Entry 3U69 (X-ray diffraction, 1.55 A resolution); this record covers chains L and H.

Chain L:
Name: Prothrombin
Source organism: Homo sapiens
Notes: EC 3.4.21.5
UniProtKB: P00734 (THRB_HUMAN); residues 291-320 here correspond to UniProt positions 334-363 (UniProt number = residue number + 43)
Amino-acid sequence (30 residues; each row starts with the number of its first residue):
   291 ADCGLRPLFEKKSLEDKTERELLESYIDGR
UniProt features mapped onto this chain:
  - site: Arg320 (Cleavage)

Chain H:
Name: Prothrombin
Source organism: Homo sapiens
Notes: EC 3.4.21.5
UniProtKB: P00734 (THRB_HUMAN); residues 321-579 here correspond to UniProt positions 364-622 (UniProt number = residue number + 43)
Amino-acid sequence (259 residues; each row starts with the number of its first residue):
   321 IVEGSDAEIGMSPWQVMLFRKSPQELLCGASLISDRWVLTAAHCLLYPPW
   371 DKNFTENDLLVRIGKHSRTRYERNIEKISMLEKIYIHPRYNWRENLDRDI
   421 ALMKLKKPVAFSDYIHPVCLPDRETAASLLQAGYKGRVTGWGNLKETWTA
   471 NVGKGQPSVLQVVNLPIVERPVCKDSTRIRITDNMFCAGYKPDEGKRGDA
   521 CEGDSGGPFVMKSPFNNRWYQMGIVSWGEGCDRDGKYGFYTHVFRLKKWI
   571 QKVIDQFGE
Unresolved in the structure: 467-474
Disulfides: Cys348-Cys364, Cys493-Cys507, Cys521-Cys551
Covalent attachments: N-acetylglucosamine (NAG) linked to Asn373
Bound ions: Na+: Arg553, Lys556
Small-molecule neighbours: bicine (BCN): Leu450, Gln451, Ala452, Ile487, Val488, Glu489, Arg490, Cys493, Phe506, Cys507, His562, Arg565
UniProt features mapped onto this chain:
  - region: Ala508 to Val530 (High affinity receptor-binding region which is also known as the TP508 peptide)
  - active site (Charge relay system): His363, Asp419, Ser525
  - glycosylation: Asn373 (N-linked (GlcNAc...) (complex) asparagine)

Interface between chain L and chain H:
Residue-residue contacts (64):
  Ala291(L) - Arg538(H)  hydrogen bond (backbone-side chain)
  Asp292(L) - His436(H)  salt bridge
  Asp292(L) - Arg538(H)
  Cys293(L) - Pro437(H)
  Cys293(L) - Val438(H)
  Cys293(L) - Cys439(H)  disulfide
  Cys293(L) - Arg538(H)  hydrogen bond (backbone-side chain)
  Gly294(L) - Trp334(H)
  Gly294(L) - Pro437(H)  hydrogen bond (backbone-backbone)
  Gly294(L) - Cys439(H)
  Gly294(L) - Arg538(H)
  Gly294(L) - Trp539(H)  hydrogen bond (backbone-backbone)
  Leu295(L) - His436(H)  hydrogen bond (backbone-side chain)
  Leu295(L) - Asn537(H)
  Leu295(L) - Arg538(H)
  Arg296(L) - Met331(H)  hydrogen bond (side chain-backbone)
  Arg296(L) - Pro333(H)
  Arg296(L) - Trp334(H)
  Arg296(L) - Arg457(H)
  Arg296(L) - Trp539(H)
  Pro297(L) - Ser432(H)
  Pro297(L) - Asp433(H)
  Leu298(L) - Ile329(H)
  Leu298(L) - Asp433(H)
  Phe299(L) - Glu328(H)
  Phe299(L) - Ile329(H)
  Phe299(L) - Gly330(H)
  Phe299(L) - Met331(H)  hydrophobic
  Glu300(L) - Lys532(H)  salt bridge
  Glu300(L) - Asn537(H)
  Glu300(L) - Trp539(H)  hydrogen bond
  Lys301(L) - His436(H)
  Asp306(L) - Glu328(H)
  Asp306(L) - Met331(H)
  Asp306(L) - Arg457(H)  salt bridge
  Asp306(L) - Trp539(H)
  Lys307(L) - Ser325(H)  hydrogen bond
  Lys307(L) - Asp326(H)  hydrogen bond (side chain-backbone)
  Lys307(L) - Glu328(H)  hydrogen bond (backbone-side chain)
  Thr308(L) - Arg457(H)  hydrogen bond
  Thr308(L) - Asn484(H)  hydrogen bond
  Glu309(L) - Arg457(H)
  Glu309(L) - Lys532(H)  salt bridge
  Glu311(L) - Lys455(H)  salt bridge
  Glu311(L) - Asn484(H)  hydrogen bond
  Glu311(L) - Tyr510(H)  hydrogen bond
  Glu311(L) - Lys516(H)  salt bridge
  Leu312(L) - Lys455(H)
  Leu312(L) - Gly456(H)
  Leu312(L) - Asn484(H)
  Leu312(L) - Trp539(H)  hydrophobic
  Ser315(L) - Gly453(H)
  Ser315(L) - Tyr454(H)
  Ser315(L) - Lys455(H)  hydrogen bond (side chain-backbone)
  Tyr316(L) - Leu449(H)  hydrophobic
  Tyr316(L) - Tyr454(H)  hydrophobic
  Tyr316(L) - Met531(H)
  Tyr316(L) - Lys532(H)  hydrogen bond (side chain-backbone)
  Tyr316(L) - Pro534(H)
  Gly319(L) - Ala452(H)
  Gly319(L) - Gly453(H)
  Arg320(L) - Gln451(H)  hydrogen bond
  Arg320(L) - Ala452(H)  hydrogen bond (side chain-backbone)
  Arg320(L) - Tyr454(H)
Interface residues without a listed pair, chain L (22 interface residues in all): Leu313
Interface residues without a listed pair, chain H (33 interface residues in all): Tyr434, Ser533
Disulfides between the chains: Cys293(L)-Cys439(H)

In short:
The interface between chain L and chain H involves 22 residues on one side and 33 on the other; the contacts
include 1 disulfide bond, 18 hydrogen bonds and 6 salt bridges. Polar contacts include Asp292(L)-His436(H),
Glu300(L)-Lys532(H) and Asp306(L)-Arg457(H). Chain H binds bicine.
Chain L is Prothrombin and chain H is Prothrombin, both from Homo sapiens; the structure, Unliganded wild-type
human thrombin, was determined by X-ray diffraction together with 3U8O, 3U8R and 3U8T from the same study.
